9LFN - chains A and B of the 3 polymer chains in the assembly; structure by electron microscopy, 2.70 A resolution.

Chain A (and B):
Molecule: Isoamylase 1, chloroplastic
Organism: Oryza sativa Japonica Group
Notes: EC 3.2.1.68; chain B of this document is another copy of the same molecule, construct and numbering; everything in this record applies to it too
UniProt: D0TZF0 (ISOA1_ORYSJ); residue numbers follow UniProt; this construct covers 55-803
Sequence (777 residues; row label = number of the first residue in the row):
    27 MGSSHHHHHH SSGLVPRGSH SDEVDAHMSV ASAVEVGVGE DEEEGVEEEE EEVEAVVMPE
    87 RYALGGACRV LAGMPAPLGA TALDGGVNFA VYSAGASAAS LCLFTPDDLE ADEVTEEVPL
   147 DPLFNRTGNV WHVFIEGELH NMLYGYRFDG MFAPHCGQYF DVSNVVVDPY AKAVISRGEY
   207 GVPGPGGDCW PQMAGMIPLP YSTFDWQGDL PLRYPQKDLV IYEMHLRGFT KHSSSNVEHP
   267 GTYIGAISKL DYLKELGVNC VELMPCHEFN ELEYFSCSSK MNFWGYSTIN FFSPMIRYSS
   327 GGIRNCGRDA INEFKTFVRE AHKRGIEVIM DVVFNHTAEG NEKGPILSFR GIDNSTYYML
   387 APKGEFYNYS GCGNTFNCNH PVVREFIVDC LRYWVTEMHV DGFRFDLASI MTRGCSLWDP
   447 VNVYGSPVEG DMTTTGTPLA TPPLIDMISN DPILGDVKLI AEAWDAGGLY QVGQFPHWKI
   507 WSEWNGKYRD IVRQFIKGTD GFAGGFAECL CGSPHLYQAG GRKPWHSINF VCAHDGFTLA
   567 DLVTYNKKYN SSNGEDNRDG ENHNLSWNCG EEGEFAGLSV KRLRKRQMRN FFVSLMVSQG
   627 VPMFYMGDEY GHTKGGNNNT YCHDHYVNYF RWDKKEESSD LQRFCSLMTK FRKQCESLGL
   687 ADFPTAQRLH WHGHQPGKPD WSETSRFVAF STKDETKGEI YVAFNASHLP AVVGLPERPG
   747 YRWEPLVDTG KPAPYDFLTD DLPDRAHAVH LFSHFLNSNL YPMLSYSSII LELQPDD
Disordered / not traced: 27-94, 444-461, 803 (chain B: 27-85, 454-458, 803)
Construct notes: initiating methionine (27); expression tag (28-54)
Curated features (UniProtKB/Swiss-Prot):
  - active site: Asp432 (Nucleophile), Glu488 (Proton donor)
  - site: Asp561 (Transition state stabilizer)

How chain A and chain B interact:
Contacting residue pairs (37):
  Arg608(A) - Asn783(B)
  Pro736(A) - Val738(B)  hydrophobic
  Pro736(A) - Leu786(B)  hydrophobic
  Val738(A) - Pro736(B)  hydrophobic
  Val738(A) - Val738(B)  hydrophobic
  Gly756(A) - His780(B)
  Lys757(A) - His780(B)
  Pro758(A) - His776(B)
  Tyr761(A) - His773(B)  hydrogen bond
  Asp770(A) - His773(B)  salt bridge
  His773(A) - Tyr761(B)  hydrogen bond
  His773(A) - Asp770(B)  salt bridge
  His773(A) - His773(B)  hydrogen bond
  Ala774(A) - Leu777(B)  hydrophobic
  His776(A) - Pro758(B)
  His776(A) - Tyr761(B)
  Leu777(A) - Ala774(B)  hydrophobic
  Leu777(A) - Leu777(B)  hydrophobic
  Leu777(A) - Phe778(B)
  Phe778(A) - Leu777(B)
  Phe778(A) - Phe778(B)  hydrophobic
  Ser779(A) - Pro758(B)
  His780(A) - Gly756(B)
  His780(A) - Lys757(B)
  His780(A) - Leu790(B)
  Phe781(A) - Pro788(B)
  Phe781(A) - Leu790(B)  hydrophobic
  Asn783(A) - Arg608(B)
  Leu786(A) - Pro736(B)  hydrophobic
  Leu786(A) - Leu790(B)  hydrophobic
  Pro788(A) - Phe781(B)
  Pro788(A) - Pro788(B)  hydrophobic
  Met789(A) - Phe781(B)
  Leu790(A) - His780(B)
  Leu790(A) - Phe781(B)  hydrophobic
  Leu790(A) - Ser784(B)
  Leu790(A) - Leu786(B)  hydrophobic
Interface residues without a listed pair, chain A (24 interface residues in all): Ala737, Asp754, Ser784
Interface residues without a listed pair, chain B (24 interface residues in all): Ala737, Asp754, Ser779, Met789

Overview:
Chain A and chain B each contribute 24 residues to their interface, with 3 hydrogen bonds and 2 salt bridges.
Polar pairs include Asp770(A)-His773(B), Tyr761(A)-His773(B) and His773(A)-His773(B). UniProt lists
active-site residues Asp432(A) and Glu488(A) on chain A.
Both chains are Isoamylase 1, chloroplastic (Oryza sativa Japonica Group). Entry 9LFN (Cryo-EM structure of
the rice isoamylase ISA1-ISA2 heterocomplex incubated with Amylopectin) was determined by electron microscopy
together with 9J60 and 9J6X from the same study.
